PDB entry 6XQS | X-ray diffraction, 1.90 A resolution | chain A

Chain A:
Protein: 3C-like proteinase
Source organism: Severe acute respiratory syndrome coronavirus 2
Notes: EC 3.4.22.69
UniProt: P0DTD1 (R1AB_SARS2); residues 1-306 here correspond to UniProt positions 3264-3569 (UniProt number = residue number + 3263)
Sequence (306 residues; row label = number of the first residue in the row):
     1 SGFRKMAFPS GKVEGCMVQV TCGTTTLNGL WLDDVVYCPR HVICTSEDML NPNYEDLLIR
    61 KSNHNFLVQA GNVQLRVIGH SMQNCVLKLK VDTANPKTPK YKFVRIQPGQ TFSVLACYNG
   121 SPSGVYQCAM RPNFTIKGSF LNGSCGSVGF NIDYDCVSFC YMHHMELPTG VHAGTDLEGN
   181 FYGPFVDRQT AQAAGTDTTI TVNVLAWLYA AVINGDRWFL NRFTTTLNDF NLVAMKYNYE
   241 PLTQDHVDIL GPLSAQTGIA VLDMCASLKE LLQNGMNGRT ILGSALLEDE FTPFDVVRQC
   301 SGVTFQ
Glycans and other covalent adducts: TELAPREVIR, bound form (SV6) linked to C145
Small-molecule neighbours: TELAPREVIR, bound form (SV6; (1S,3aR,6aS)-2-[(2S)-2-({(2S)-2-cyclohexyl-2-[(pyrazin-2-ylcarbonyl)amino]acetyl}amino)-3,3-dimethylbutanoyl]-N-[(2R,3S)-1-(cyclopropylamino)-2-hydroxy-1-oxohexan-3-yl]octahydrocyclopenta[c]pyrrole-1-carboxamide): T25, T26, L27, H41, M49, N142, G143, S144, H164, M165, E166, L167, P168, V186, D187, R188, Q189, T190, A191, Q192
Curated features (UniProtKB/Swiss-Prot):
  - active site: H41 (For 3CL-PRO activity), C145 (Nucleophile)
  - site: Q306 (Cleavage)
  - cross-link (Glycyl lysine isopeptide (Lys-Gly)): K5 (interchain with G-Cter in ubiquitin), K90 (interchain with G-Cter in ubiquitin)
Reported in the primary citation:
  - binding site for TELAPREVIR, bound form: H41, S144, C145, H164, M165, E166, L167, Q189, T190, A191, Q192
  - catalytic residues: C145
  - conformationally variable residues (helix shift, loop rearrangement): S46 to L50, Q189

Overview:
TELAPREVIR, bound form is covalently linked to C145. From UniProt: active-site residues H41 and C145. From the
paper: the catalytic residue C145; a binding site for TELAPREVIR, bound form at H41, S144 and C145 among
others.
Chain A is 3C-like proteinase (Severe acute respiratory syndrome coronavirus 2); the structure,
Room-temperature X-ray Crystal structure of SARS-CoV-2 main protease in complex with Telaprevir, was
determined by X-ray diffraction (same publication as 6XQT, 6XQU and 6XCH).
